PDB entry 7ECW | electron microscopy, 3.10 A resolution | chains G and H of the 13 polymer chains in the assembly

[Chain G (and H)]
Protein: CRISPR-associated protein Csy3
Organism: Pseudomonas aeruginosa
Notes: chain H of this document is another copy of the same molecule, construct and numbering; everything in this record applies to it too
Reference sequence: A0A659BSG0 (A0A659BSG0_PSEAI); residue numbers follow UniProt; this construct covers 1-342
Sequence (342 residues; each row starts with the number of its first residue):
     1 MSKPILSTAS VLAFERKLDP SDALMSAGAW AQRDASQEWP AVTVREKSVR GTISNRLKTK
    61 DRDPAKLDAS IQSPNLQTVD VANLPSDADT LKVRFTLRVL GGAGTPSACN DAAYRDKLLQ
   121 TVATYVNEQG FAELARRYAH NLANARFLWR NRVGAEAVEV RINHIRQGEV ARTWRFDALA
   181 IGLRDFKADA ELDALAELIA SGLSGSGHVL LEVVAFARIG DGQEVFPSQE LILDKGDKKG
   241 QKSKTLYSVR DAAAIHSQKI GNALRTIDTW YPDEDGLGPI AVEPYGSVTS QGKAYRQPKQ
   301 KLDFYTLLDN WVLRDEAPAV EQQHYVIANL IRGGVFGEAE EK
Disordered / not traced: 1-5, 339-342

[How chain G and chain H interact]
Pairs across the interface (61; chain G residue first):
  E15(G) with R150(H), salt bridge
  R16(G) with E224(H), salt bridge
  D19(G) with Q223(H)
  S21(G) with G222(H)
  D22(G) with R45(H), salt bridge
  L24(G) with S86(H)
  R94(G) with S86(H); D221(H), salt bridge
  T96(G) with D221(H), hydrogen bond (side chain-backbone); Q223(H), hydrogen bond
  L97(G) with Q223(H)
  R98(G) with V153(H); G154(H), hydrogen bond (side chain-backbone); I219(H); Q223(H)
  L100(G) with G154(H)
  C109(G) with Q291(H), hydrogen bond (backbone-side chain)
  N110(G) with Q291(H); G292(H)
  R166(G) with E156(H)
  Q167(G) with R218(H)
  G168(G) with R218(H)
  H208(G) with G154(H), hydrogen bond (side chain-backbone); E156(H), salt bridge
  E230(G) with K47(H); S48(H)
  L231(G) with S48(H); Q77(H); T78(H)
  L233(G) with K239(H); G240(H)
  Y247(G) with R45(H), hydrogen bond
  R250(G) with T43(H), hydrogen bond; R45(H)
  H256(G) with S48(H)
  S257(G) with K47(H), hydrogen bond
  Q258(G) with K47(H), hydrogen bond; S48(H), hydrogen bond (side chain-backbone); V49(H)
  E283(G) with T52(H)
  Y285(G) with N55(H), hydrogen bond (side chain-backbone); R56(H); L57(H), hydrogen bond (side chain-backbone)
  T289(G) with I71(H)
  G292(G) with D68(H); Q72(H)
  K293(G) with D68(H)
  A294(G) with D68(H); I71(H), hydrophobic
  Q297(G) with P64(H), hydrogen bond (side chain-backbone); L67(H); D68(H), hydrogen bond
  P298(G) with R62(H); L67(H)
  K299(G) with P64(H)
  Y305(G) with S54(H), hydrogen bond (side chain-backbone); N55(H); R56(H)
  D309(G) with R56(H), salt bridge
  G337(G) with R56(H), hydrogen bond (backbone-side chain)
  E338(G) with R56(H), salt bridge
Also at the interface, not in a pair above, chain G (46 interface residues in all): P20, A108, L210, Q229, P284, S287, R332, F336
Also at the interface, not in a pair above, chain H (39 interface residues in all): E46, I53, L76, A155, G220, S290

[Overview]
46 residues of chain G and 39 residues of chain H are in contact; the contacts include 16 hydrogen bonds and 7
salt bridges. Among the polar pairs are E15(G)-R150(H), R16(G)-E224(H) and D22(G)-R45(H).
Chain G and chain H are both CRISPR-associated protein Csy3 (Pseudomonas aeruginosa); the structure, The
Csy-AcrIF14-dsDNA complex, was determined by electron microscopy, deposited together with 7DU0 and 7ECV.
